4CNC - chain A; structure by X-ray diffraction, 1.77 A resolution.

Chain A:
Name: Trophoblast glycoprotein
Source organism: Homo sapiens
Notes: fragment: extracellular domain, residues 60-345
UniProtKB: Q13641 (TPBG_HUMAN); residues 60-345 here = UniProt positions 60-345
Chain sequence (299 residues; numbered 57 to 355; the number before each row is that of its first residue):
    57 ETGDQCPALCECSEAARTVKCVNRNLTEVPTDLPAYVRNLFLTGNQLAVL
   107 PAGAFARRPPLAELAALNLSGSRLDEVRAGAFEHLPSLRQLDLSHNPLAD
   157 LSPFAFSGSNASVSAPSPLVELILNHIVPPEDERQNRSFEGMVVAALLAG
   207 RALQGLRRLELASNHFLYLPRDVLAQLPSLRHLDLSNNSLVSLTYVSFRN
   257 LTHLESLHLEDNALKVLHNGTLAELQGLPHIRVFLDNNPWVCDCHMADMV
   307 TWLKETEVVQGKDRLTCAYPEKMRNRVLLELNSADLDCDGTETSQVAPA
Unresolved in the structure: 57-59, 164-169, 188-192, 345-355
Disulfide bonds: Cys62-Cys68, Cys66-Cys77, Cys298-Cys323, Cys300-Cys344
Glycans and other covalent adducts: N-acetylglucosamine (NAG) linked to Asn81, Asn124, Asn243, Asn256
Differences from the reference sequence: expression tag (57-59, 346-355)
Small-molecule neighbours: N-acetylglucosamine (NAG; 2-acetamido-2-deoxy-beta-D-glucopyranose): His238, Glu261, His286, Arg288
UniProt features mapped onto this chain:
  - glycosylation (N-linked (GlcNAc...) asparagine): Asn81, Asn124, Asn275
  - mutagenesis: Lys76 (K76A: Strongly reduces Wnt inhibitory function), Phe97 (F97T: Strongly reduces Wnt inhibitory function), Asn124 (N124Q: Impaired trafficking to the cell surface), Arg214 (R214E: Impaired trafficking to the cell surface), Tyr325 (Y325A: Reduces Wnt inhibitory function)
From the paper describing this entry:
  - post-translational modification sites: Asn166
  - binding site for sulfate ion: Arg213, Arg214, Arg237, His238, Glu261, His264, Arg288
  - contacts within the chain: Lys76-Phe97, Phe97-Asn124
  - mutagenesis - N124Q, R214E: abolished expression
  - mutagenesis - N124Q: decreased localization
  - mutagenesis - T74V: unchanged signaling
  - mutagenesis - Y325A: abolished signaling in response to Wnt3a
  - mutagenesis - Y325A: unchanged expression
  - mutagenesis - F97T, N124Q: decreased signaling in response to Wnt-inhibitory function
  - mutagenesis - K76A: decreased signaling in response to Wnt signaling
  - mutagenesis - N95A: unchanged signaling in response to Wnt-inhibitory function

Summary:
Ligands of chain A: N-acetylglucosamine. N-acetylglucosamine is covalently linked to Asn81, Asn124, Asn243 and
Asn256. UniProt lists 5 mutagenesis sites. From the paper: a binding site for sulfate ion at Arg213, Arg214
and Arg237 among others; N124Q and R214E abolish expression; 7 substitutions were tested in all.
Chain A is Trophoblast glycoprotein (Homo sapiens); the structure, Crystal structure of human 5T4
(Wnt-activated inhibitory factor 1, Trophoblast glycoprotein), was determined by X-ray diffraction, deposited
together with 4CNM.
